Entry 3ZFE (X-ray diffraction, 2.70 A resolution); this record covers chains A and B of the 4 polymer chains in the assembly.

Chain A:
Molecule: VP1
Source organism: Human enterovirus 71
UniProtKB: A9X4C2 (A9X4C2_9ENTO); residues 1-298 here correspond to UniProt positions 566-863 (UniProt number = residue number + 565)
Sequence (298 residues; numbered 1 to 298; the number before each row is that of its first residue):
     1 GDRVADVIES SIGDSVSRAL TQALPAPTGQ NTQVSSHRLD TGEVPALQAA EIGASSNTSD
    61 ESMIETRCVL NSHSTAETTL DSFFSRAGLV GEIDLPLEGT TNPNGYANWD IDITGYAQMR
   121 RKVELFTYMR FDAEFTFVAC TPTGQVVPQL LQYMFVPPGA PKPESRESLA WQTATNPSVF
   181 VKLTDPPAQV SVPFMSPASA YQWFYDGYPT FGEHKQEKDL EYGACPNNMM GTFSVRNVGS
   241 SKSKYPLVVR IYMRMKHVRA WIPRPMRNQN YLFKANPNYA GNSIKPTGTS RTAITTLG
Disordered / not traced: 1
Ion coordination: Na+ site 1: Ser15 (shared with Ser40(B), Tyr41(B) of chain B); Na+ site 2: Thr28, Gly29, Asn71; Na+ site 3: Val44, Leu47 (shared with 2 residues of chain D); Na+ site 4: Ser56 (shared with 1 residue of chain C); Na+ site 5 near Ser168 (its only coordinating residue here)
Ligand contacts: sphingosine (SPH): Ile111, Asp112, Ile113, Phe135, Phe137, Tyr153, Met154, Phe155, Pro177, Ser178, Val179, Val192, Tyr201, Gln202, Trp203, Asn228, Met230, Phe233
What the authors report for this chain:
  - binding site for sphingosine: Val192

Chain B:
Molecule: VP2
Source organism: Human enterovirus 71
UniProtKB: A9X4C2 (A9X4C2_9ENTO); residues 1-254 here correspond to UniProt positions 70-323 (UniProt number = residue number + 69)
Sequence (254 residues; numbered 1 to 254; the number before each row is that of its first residue):
     1 SPSAEACGYS DRVAQLTIGN STITTQEAAN IIVGYGEWPS YCSDDDATAV DKPTRPDVSV
    61 NRFYTLDTKL WEKSSKGWYW KFPDVLTETG VFGQNAQFHY LYRSGFCIHV QCNASKFHQG
   121 ALLVAILPEY VIGTVAGGTG TEDSHPPYKQ TQPGADGFEL QHPYVLDAGI PISQLTVCPH
   181 QWINLRTNNC ATIIVPYMNT LPFDSALNHC NFGLLVVPIS PLDFDQGATP VIPITITLAP
   241 MCSEFAGLRQ AVTQ
Disordered / not traced: 1-10
Ion coordination: Na+: Ser40, Tyr41 (shared with Ser15(A) of chain A)
What the authors report for this chain:
  - conformationally variable residues (order/disorder transition): Val135 to Asp143

Chain A / chain B interface:
Pairs across the interface - 127 pairs, chain A then chain B:
  Ile12(A) - Tyr41(B)
  Ile12(A) - Asp57(B)
  Gly13(A) - Tyr41(B)
  Asp14(A) - Ser40(B)
  Asp14(A) - Tyr41(B)  hydrogen bond (backbone-backbone)
  Ser15(A) - Ser40(B)
  Ser15(A) - Tyr41(B)
  Ser15(A) - Ser43(B)
  Val16(A) - Ser40(B)
  Ser17(A) - Ser40(B)  hydrogen bond
  Arg18(A) - Gly36(B)
  Arg18(A) - Glu37(B)
  Arg18(A) - Trp38(B)  hydrogen bond (backbone-backbone)
  Ala19(A) - Gly36(B)
  Leu20(A) - Val33(B)  hydrophobic
  Leu20(A) - Gly36(B)  hydrogen bond (backbone-backbone)
  Leu20(A) - Trp38(B)
  Ala50(A) - Trp182(B)
  Glu51(A) - Gln181(B)
  Glu51(A) - Trp182(B)  hydrogen bond (backbone-backbone)
  Glu51(A) - Asn184(B)  hydrogen bond
  Glu51(A) - Thr187(B)  hydrogen bond
  Glu51(A) - Asn188(B)
  Ile52(A) - Ala29(B)
  Ile52(A) - Asn30(B)
  Ile52(A) - Ile32(B)
  Ile52(A) - Gln181(B)  hydrogen bond (backbone-side chain)
  Gly53(A) - His180(B)
  Thr127(A) - Glu129(B)
  Tyr128(A) - Glu129(B)  hydrogen bond
  Tyr128(A) - Met198(B)
  Tyr128(A) - Asn199(B)
  Tyr128(A) - Thr200(B)
  Ala198(A) - Thr200(B)
  Ala198(A) - Leu201(B)  hydrophobic
  Ser199(A) - Thr200(B)  hydrogen bond (backbone-backbone)
  Ala200(A) - Thr200(B)
  Gln202(A) - Glu129(B)
  Gln202(A) - Thr200(B)  hydrogen bond
  Phe204(A) - Glu129(B)
  Phe204(A) - Val131(B)  hydrophobic
  Tyr205(A) - Glu129(B)
  Tyr205(A) - Val131(B)
  Tyr205(A) - His209(B)
  Asp206(A) - Lys81(B)  salt bridge
  Asp206(A) - Glu129(B)  hydrogen bond (backbone-side chain)
  Asp206(A) - Tyr130(B)
  Asp206(A) - Val131(B)
  Asp206(A) - His209(B)
  Asp206(A) - Cys210(B)  hydrogen bond (backbone-backbone)
  Gly207(A) - Asn208(B)
  Tyr208(A) - Tyr148(B)
  Tyr208(A) - Thr151(B)  hydrogen bond
  Tyr208(A) - Gln152(B)
  Tyr208(A) - Asn208(B)  hydrogen bond (backbone-backbone)
  Thr210(A) - Asn208(B)
  Phe211(A) - Tyr100(B)  hydrophobic
  Phe211(A) - Ser205(B)
  Phe211(A) - Asn208(B)
  Phe211(A) - Gln254(B)
  Gly212(A) - Gln254(B)  hydrogen bond (backbone-backbone)
  Glu213(A) - Gln254(B)
  His214(A) - Tyr148(B)
  Asp219(A) - His145(B)
  Asp219(A) - Pro146(B)
  Asp219(A) - Pro147(B)
  Asp219(A) - Tyr148(B)
  Tyr222(A) - Lys81(B)
  Tyr222(A) - Tyr130(B)
  Tyr222(A) - Val131(B)
  Tyr222(A) - Ile132(B)  hydrogen bond (side chain-backbone)
  Tyr222(A) - Pro146(B)  hydrophobic
  Tyr222(A) - Thr151(B)
  Ile262(A) - Tyr35(B)
  Ile262(A) - Pro128(B)  hydrophobic
  Pro263(A) - Val177(B)
  Arg264(A) - Leu127(B)
  Arg264(A) - Pro128(B)  hydrogen bond (side chain-backbone)
  Arg264(A) - Glu129(B)  hydrogen bond (side chain-backbone)
  Pro265(A) - Ile170(B)
  Pro265(A) - Pro171(B)
  Pro265(A) - Gln174(B)
  Pro265(A) - Leu175(B)
  Met266(A) - Pro171(B)
  Met266(A) - Gln174(B)  hydrogen bond (backbone-side chain)
  Arg267(A) - Ala168(B)  hydrogen bond (side chain-backbone)
  Arg267(A) - Gly169(B)
  Asn268(A) - Tyr164(B)
  Asn268(A) - Val165(B)
  Asn268(A) - Gly169(B)  hydrogen bond (backbone-backbone)
  Asn268(A) - Ile170(B)
  Asn268(A) - Pro171(B)
  Gln269(A) - Val165(B)
  Gln269(A) - Gly169(B)  hydrogen bond (backbone-backbone)
  Leu272(A) - Ala136(B)  hydrophobic
  Leu272(A) - Gly140(B)
  Phe273(A) - Glu142(B)
  Phe273(A) - Asp143(B)
  Asn276(A) - Asp143(B)  hydrogen bond
  Asn276(A) - His145(B)
  Pro277(A) - Val131(B)
  Pro277(A) - Gly133(B)
  Pro277(A) - Ala168(B)
  Asn278(A) - Gly133(B)
  Asn278(A) - Thr134(B)  hydrogen bond (side chain-backbone)
  Asn278(A) - Asp143(B)  hydrogen bond
  Asn278(A) - Ser144(B)  hydrogen bond (side chain-backbone)
  Tyr279(A) - Thr134(B)  hydrogen bond (backbone-backbone)
  Tyr279(A) - Val135(B)
  Tyr279(A) - Ala136(B)
  Tyr279(A) - His162(B)
  Tyr279(A) - Val165(B)  hydrophobic
  Tyr279(A) - Asp167(B)
  Tyr279(A) - Ala168(B)
  Tyr279(A) - Gly169(B)
  Ala280(A) - Val135(B)
  Ala280(A) - Gly138(B)
  Ala280(A) - Thr139(B)
  Gly281(A) - Val135(B)  hydrogen bond (backbone-backbone)
  Gly281(A) - Gly138(B)
  Asn282(A) - Gly138(B)  hydrogen bond (backbone-backbone)
  Asn282(A) - Thr139(B)
  Ile284(A) - His162(B)
  Ile284(A) - Val165(B)  hydrophobic
  Pro286(A) - Tyr164(B)
  Thr287(A) - Tyr164(B)  hydrogen bond (backbone-side chain)
  Thr287(A) - Pro171(B)
Other interface residues (no listed pair), chain A (56 interface residues in all): Ser11, Thr21, Leu220, Ser283, Lys285
Other interface residues (no listed pair), chain B (68 interface residues in all): Cys42, Arg55, Thr141, Ser173, Cys178, Leu207

Summary:
56 residues of chain A face 68 of chain B across their interface; the contacts include 31 hydrogen bonds and 1
salt bridge. Polar contacts include Asp206(A)-Lys81(B), Ser17(A)-Ser40(B) and Glu51(A)-Asn184(B). Chain A
binds sphingosine. Ser15(A), Ser40(B) and Tyr41(B) coordinate Na+. From the paper: a binding site for
sphingosine at Val192(A); conformational variability at Val135(B).
Here chain A is VP1 and chain B is VP2, both from Human enterovirus 71. Entry 3ZFE (Human enterovirus 71 in
complex with capsid binding inhibitor WIN51711) was determined by X-ray diffraction (same publication as 3ZFF
and 3ZFG).
